PDB entry 5JR4 | X-ray diffraction, 2.60 A resolution | chains A and B

Chain A:
Protein: Type 1 fimbiral adhesin FimH
From: Escherichia coli (strain UTI89 / UPEC)
UniProt: Q1R2J4 (Q1R2J4_ECOUT); residues 1-279 here correspond to UniProt positions 22-300 (UniProt number = residue number + 21)
Amino-acid sequence (279 residues; row label = number of the first residue in the row):
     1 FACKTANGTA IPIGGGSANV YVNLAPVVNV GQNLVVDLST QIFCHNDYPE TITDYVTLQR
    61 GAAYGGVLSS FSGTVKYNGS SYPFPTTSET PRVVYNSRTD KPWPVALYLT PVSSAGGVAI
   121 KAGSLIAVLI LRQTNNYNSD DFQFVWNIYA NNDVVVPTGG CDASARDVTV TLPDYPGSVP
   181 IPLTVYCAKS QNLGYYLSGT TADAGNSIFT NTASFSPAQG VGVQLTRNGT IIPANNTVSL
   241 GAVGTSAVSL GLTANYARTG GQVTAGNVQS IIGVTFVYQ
Sequence notes: engineered mutation Val27 (Ala48 in Q1R2J4), Ala163 (Val184 in Q1R2J4)
Cystine bridges: Cys3-Cys44, Cys161-Cys187
What the authors report for this chain:
  - mutagenesis - A27V/V163A: increased binding to mannose
  - mutagenesis - A27V/V163A: increased binding to 4Z269
  - mutagenesis - A27V/V163A: increased binding to 5637 bladder cells
  - mutagenesis - Q133K: abolished binding to 4Z269

Chain B:
Protein: FimG N-terminal extension
Amino-acid sequence (15 residues; each row starts with the number of its first residue):
     1 ADVTITVNGK VVAKP
Not modelled in the structure: 14-15
Ion coordination: Ca2+ near Asp2 (its only coordinating residue here)

Chain A / chain B interface:
Pairs across the interface (57; chain A residue first):
  Ala163(A) - Val3(B)  hydrophobic
  Ala165(A) - Val3(B)
  Arg166(A) - Ala1(B)  hydrogen bond (side chain-backbone)
  Arg166(A) - Asp2(B)  hydrogen bond (side chain-backbone)
  Arg166(A) - Val3(B)
  Arg166(A) - Thr4(B)  hydrogen bond (backbone-backbone)
  Asp167(A) - Thr4(B)
  Val168(A) - Thr4(B)  hydrogen bond (backbone-backbone)
  Val168(A) - Ile5(B)
  Val168(A) - Thr6(B)  hydrogen bond (backbone-backbone)
  Thr169(A) - Thr6(B)
  Thr169(A) - Asn8(B)
  Val170(A) - Thr6(B)  hydrogen bond (backbone-backbone)
  Val170(A) - Val7(B)
  Val170(A) - Asn8(B)  hydrogen bond (backbone-backbone)
  Thr171(A) - Asn8(B)
  Leu172(A) - Val7(B)  hydrophobic
  Leu172(A) - Asn8(B)  hydrogen bond (backbone-backbone)
  Asp174(A) - Lys10(B)
  Asp174(A) - Val12(B)
  Tyr175(A) - Lys10(B)  hydrogen bond (backbone-backbone)
  Tyr175(A) - Val11(B)  hydrophobic
  Leu183(A) - Val3(B)  hydrophobic
  Leu183(A) - Ile5(B)  hydrophobic
  Val223(A) - Val7(B)  hydrophobic
  Ala254(A) - Val7(B)  hydrophobic
  Tyr256(A) - Gly9(B)
  Tyr256(A) - Lys10(B)  hydrogen bond (side chain-backbone)
  Val263(A) - Val11(B)  hydrophobic
  Thr264(A) - Val11(B)
  Ala265(A) - Val11(B)
  Gly266(A) - Lys10(B)
  Gly266(A) - Val11(B)  hydrogen bond (backbone-backbone)
  Asn267(A) - Gly9(B)
  Val268(A) - Val7(B)
  Val268(A) - Asn8(B)
  Val268(A) - Gly9(B)  hydrogen bond (backbone-backbone)
  Gln269(A) - Thr6(B)
  Gln269(A) - Val7(B)
  Gln269(A) - Asn8(B)  hydrogen bond
  Ser270(A) - Ile5(B)
  Ser270(A) - Thr6(B)
  Ser270(A) - Val7(B)  hydrogen bond (backbone-backbone)
  Ile271(A) - Thr4(B)
  Ile271(A) - Ile5(B)
  Ile271(A) - Thr6(B)
  Ile272(A) - Thr4(B)
  Ile272(A) - Ile5(B)  hydrogen bond (backbone-backbone)
  Gly273(A) - Ala1(B)
  Gly273(A) - Val3(B)
  Val274(A) - Ala1(B)
  Val274(A) - Asp2(B)  hydrogen bond (backbone-backbone)
  Val274(A) - Val3(B)  hydrogen bond (backbone-backbone)
  Val274(A) - Ile5(B)  hydrophobic
  Thr275(A) - Ala1(B)
  Thr275(A) - Asp2(B)
  Phe276(A) - Asp2(B)  hydrogen bond (backbone-side chain)
Interface residues without a listed pair, chain A (33 interface residues in all): Pro173, Ile181, Ala218, Val221
Interface residues without a listed pair, chain B (13 interface residues in all): Ala13

In short:
33 residues of chain A face 13 of chain B across their interface; the contacts include 18 hydrogen bonds.
Among the polar pairs are Arg166(A)-Ala1(B), Arg166(A)-Asp2(B) and Tyr256(A)-Lys10(B). From the paper:
A27V/V163A of chain A increase binding to mannose; A27V/V163A of chain A increase binding to 4Z269.
Chain A is Type 1 fimbiral adhesin FimH (Escherichia coli (strain UTI89 / UPEC)) and chain B is FimG
N-terminal extension; the structure, Crystal structure of FimH A27V/V163A from E. coli UTI89 bound to FimG
N-terminal extension, was determined by X-ray diffraction together with 5JQI from the same study.
